3SXR - chain A; structure by X-ray diffraction, 2.40 A resolution.

[Chain A]
Name: Cytoplasmic tyrosine-protein kinase BMX
Source organism: Homo sapiens
Notes: EC 2.7.10.2
UniProtKB: P51813 (BMX_HUMAN); residues 411-675 here = UniProt positions 411-675
Chain sequence (268 residues; numbered 408 to 675; the number before each row is that of its first residue):
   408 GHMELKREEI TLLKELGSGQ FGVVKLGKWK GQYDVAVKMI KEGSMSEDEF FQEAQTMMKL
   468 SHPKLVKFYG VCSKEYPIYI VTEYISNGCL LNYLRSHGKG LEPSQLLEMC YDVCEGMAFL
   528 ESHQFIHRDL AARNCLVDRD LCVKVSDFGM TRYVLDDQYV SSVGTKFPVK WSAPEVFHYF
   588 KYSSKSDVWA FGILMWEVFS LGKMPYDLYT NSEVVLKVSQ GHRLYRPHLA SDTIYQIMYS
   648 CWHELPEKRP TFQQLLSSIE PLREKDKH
Disordered / not traced: 426-429, 672-675
Differences from the reference sequence: expression tag (408-410); engineered mutation Lys-432 (Gln in P51813), Met-611 (Gln in P51813), Thr-617 (Asp in P51813), Glu-620 (Gln in P51813)
Residues lining bound ligands: Dasatinib (1N1; N-(2-chloro-6-methylphenyl)-2-({6-[4-(2-hydroxyethyl)piperazin-1-yl]-2-methylpyrimidin-4-yl}amino)-1,3-thiazole-5-carboxamide): Leu-423, Gly-424, Val-431, Ala-443, Val-444, Lys-445, Met-464, Val-473, Ile-487, Thr-489, Glu-490, Tyr-491, Ile-492, Ser-493, Asn-494, Gly-495, Leu-543, Ser-553, Phe-555
UniProt features mapped onto this chain:
  - motif: Trp-596 to Trp-603 (CAV1-binding)
  - active site: Asp-536 (Proton acceptor)
  - binding site (ATP): Leu-423 to Val-431, Lys-445
  - modified residue: Tyr-566 (Phosphotyrosine)
  - natural variant: Arg-670 (R670W: In a lung large cell carcinoma sample)
  - mutagenesis: Tyr-566 (Y566F: Abolishes almost completely the SRC-induced phosphorylation of BMX)

[Summary]
Bound to chain A: Dasatinib. UniProt lists active-site residue Asp-536, 10 ATP-binding residues and one
mutagenesis site.
Chain A is Cytoplasmic tyrosine-protein kinase BMX (Homo sapiens); the structure, Crystal structure of BMX
non-receptor tyrosine kinase complex with dasatinib, was determined by X-ray diffraction (same publication as
3SXS).
